Entry 8WET (electron microscopy, 2.76 A resolution); this record covers chains G and H of the 8 polymer chains in the assembly.

== Chain G (and H) ==
Name: TdpB
Organism: Thermus antranikianii DSM 12462
Notes: chain H of this document is another copy of the same molecule, construct and numbering; everything in this record applies to it too
Sequence (375 residues; numbered 1 to 375; the number before each row is that of its first residue):
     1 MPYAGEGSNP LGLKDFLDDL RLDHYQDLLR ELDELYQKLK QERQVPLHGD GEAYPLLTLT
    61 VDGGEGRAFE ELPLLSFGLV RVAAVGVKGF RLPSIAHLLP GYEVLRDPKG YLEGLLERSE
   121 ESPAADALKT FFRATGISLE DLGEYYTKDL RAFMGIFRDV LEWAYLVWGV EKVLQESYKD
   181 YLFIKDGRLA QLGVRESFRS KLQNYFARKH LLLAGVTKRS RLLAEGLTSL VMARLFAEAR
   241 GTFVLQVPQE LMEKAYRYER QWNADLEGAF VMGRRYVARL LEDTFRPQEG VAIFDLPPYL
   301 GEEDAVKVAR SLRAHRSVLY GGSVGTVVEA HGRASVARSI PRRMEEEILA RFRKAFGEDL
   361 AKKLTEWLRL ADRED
Not modelled in the structure: 1-14, 373-375

== How chain G and chain H interact ==
Residue-residue contacts - 88 pairs, chain G then chain H:
  Asp15(G) - Ala96(H)
  Phe16(G) - Arg343(H)  hydrogen bond (backbone-side chain)
  Leu17(G) - Arg343(H)
  Leu17(G) - Met344(H)  hydrophobic
  Leu17(G) - Glu347(H)
  Leu20(G) - Ile348(H)  hydrophobic
  Leu20(G) - Arg351(H)
  Leu22(G) - Arg351(H)
  Asp23(G) - Glu103(H)
  Asp23(G) - Val104(H)
  His24(G) - Glu103(H)
  Tyr25(G) - Leu75(H)  hydrophobic
  Gln26(G) - Phe356(H)
  Gln26(G) - Leu360(H)
  Leu28(G) - Leu75(H)  hydrophobic
  Leu28(G) - Tyr102(H)
  Leu28(G) - Glu103(H)
  Leu29(G) - Phe352(H)  hydrophobic
  Leu29(G) - Leu360(H)  hydrophobic
  Leu29(G) - Leu364(H)  hydrophobic
  Leu29(G) - Trp367(H)
  Leu32(G) - Trp367(H)
  Asp33(G) - Trp367(H)
  Glu70(G) - Arg221(H)  salt bridge
  Glu70(G) - Leu222(H)
  Glu70(G) - Leu223(H)
  Leu75(G) - Leu28(H)  hydrophobic
  Ser76(G) - Tyr25(H)  hydrogen bond
  Arg81(G) - Asp15(H)  hydrogen bond (side chain-backbone)
  Ser94(G) - Asp15(H)  hydrogen bond
  Ala96(G) - Asp15(H)
  Leu98(G) - Asp19(H)
  Leu98(G) - Leu20(H)
  Leu98(G) - Arg21(H)
  Tyr102(G) - Leu28(H)
  Tyr102(G) - Leu227(H)
  Glu103(G) - Asp23(H)
  Glu103(G) - His24(H)  salt bridge
  Val104(G) - Asp23(H)
  Arg106(G) - Trp262(H)
  Arg118(G) - Arg21(H)
  Ser122(G) - Arg21(H)
  Asp149(G) - Gln261(H)
  Asp149(G) - Trp262(H)
  Asp149(G) - Asn263(H)
  Leu150(G) - Gln261(H)  hydrogen bond (backbone-backbone)
  Leu150(G) - Trp262(H)
  Arg151(G) - Leu223(H)
  Arg151(G) - Trp262(H)  hydrogen bond (side chain-backbone)
  Arg151(G) - Asn263(H)  hydrogen bond
  Arg221(G) - Glu70(H)  salt bridge
  Leu222(G) - Asp372(H)
  Leu223(G) - Glu70(H)
  Leu223(G) - Asp372(H)
  Leu227(G) - Tyr102(H)
  Leu230(G) - Asp372(H)
  Ala233(G) - Leu370(H)
  Ala233(G) - Ala371(H)  hydrophobic
  Arg234(G) - Trp367(H)  hydrogen bond (side chain-backbone)
  Arg234(G) - Leu370(H)
  Ala237(G) - Leu370(H)  hydrophobic
  Glu238(G) - Glu366(H)
  Arg260(G) - Lys148(H)
  Arg260(G) - Asp149(H)
  Gln261(G) - Lys148(H)
  Gln261(G) - Asp149(H)
  Gln261(G) - Leu150(H)  hydrogen bond (backbone-backbone)
  Trp262(G) - Tyr102(H)  hydrophobic
  Trp262(G) - Arg106(H)
  Trp262(G) - Asp149(H)  hydrogen bond (backbone-side chain)
  Trp262(G) - Leu150(H)
  Trp262(G) - Arg151(H)  hydrogen bond (backbone-side chain)
  Asn263(G) - Asp149(H)  hydrogen bond (backbone-side chain)
  Pro287(G) - Leu370(H)
  Arg343(G) - Phe16(H)
  Glu347(G) - Leu17(H)
  Glu347(G) - Leu20(H)
  Arg351(G) - Leu17(H)
  Arg351(G) - Leu20(H)
  Phe356(G) - Gln26(H)
  Trp367(G) - Arg234(H)
  Leu370(G) - Ala233(H)
  Leu370(G) - Arg234(H)
  Leu370(G) - Ala237(H)  hydrophobic
  Leu370(G) - Pro287(H)
  Ala371(G) - Ala233(H)  hydrophobic
  Ala371(G) - Gln288(H)
  Asp372(G) - Leu222(H)
Also at the interface, not in a pair above, chain G (57 interface residues in all): Arg21, Gly101, Glu259, Gln288, Phe352, Leu360
Also at the interface, not in a pair above, chain H (57 interface residues in all): Asp27, Leu29, Leu74, Ser76, Arg81, Gly101, Ser229, Leu230, Arg260

== Summary ==
Chain G and chain H each contribute 57 residues to their interface, with 12 hydrogen bonds and 3 salt bridges.
Polar contacts include Glu70(G)-Arg221(H), Glu103(G)-His24(H) and Phe16(G)-Arg343(H).
Chain G and chain H are both TdpB (Thermus antranikianii DSM 12462); the structure, The cryo-EM structure of
TdpAB complex, was determined by electron microscopy, deposited together with 8Y1K and 8WFD.
